PDB entry 8F92 | electron microscopy, 3.14 A resolution | chains A and L of the 18 polymer chains in the assembly

Chain A:
Name: BG505_MD39_B11 gp120
Organism: Human immunodeficiency virus
Notes: engineered mutation(s): BG505_MD39_B11 SOSIP mutations
Amino-acid sequence (481 residues; row label = number of the first residue in the row; note: 13 numbers in that range are skipped by the numbering (no residue carries them; nothing is unmodelled there); a row labelled like 185A-185J holds insertion residues (185A, then the next letters in order)):
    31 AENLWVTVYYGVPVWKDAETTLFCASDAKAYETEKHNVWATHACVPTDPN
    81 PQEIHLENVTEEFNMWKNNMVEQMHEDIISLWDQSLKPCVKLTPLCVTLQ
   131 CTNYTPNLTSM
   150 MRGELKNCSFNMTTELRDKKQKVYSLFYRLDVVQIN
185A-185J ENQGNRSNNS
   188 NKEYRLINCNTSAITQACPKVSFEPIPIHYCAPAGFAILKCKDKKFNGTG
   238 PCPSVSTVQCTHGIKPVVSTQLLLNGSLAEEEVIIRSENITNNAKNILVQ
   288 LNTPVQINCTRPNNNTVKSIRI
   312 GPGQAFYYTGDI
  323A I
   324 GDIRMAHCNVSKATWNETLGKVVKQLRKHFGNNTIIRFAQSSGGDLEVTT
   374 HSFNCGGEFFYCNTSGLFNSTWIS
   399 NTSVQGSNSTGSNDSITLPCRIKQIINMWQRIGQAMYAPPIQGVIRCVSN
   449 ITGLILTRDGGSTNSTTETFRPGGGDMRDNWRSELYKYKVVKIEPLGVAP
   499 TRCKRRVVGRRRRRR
Disordered / not traced: 31-32, 58-65, 185A-185J, 399-410, 458-462, 506-513
Disulfide bonds: Cys54-Cys74, Cys119-Cys205, Cys126-Cys196, Cys131-Cys157, Cys218-Cys247, Cys228-Cys239, Cys296-Cys331, Cys378-Cys445, Cys385-Cys418
Covalently attached groups: N-acetylglucosamine (NAG) linked to Asn88, Asn156, Asn160, Asn197, Asn234, Asn262, Asn276, Asn295, Asn301, Asn339, Asn355, Asn386, Asn392, Asn448; glycan linked to Asn332
What the authors report for this chain:
  - post-translational modification sites: Asn133, Asn137, Asn332

Chain L:
Name: B11_d77.7 Fab kappa light chain
Organism: Mus musculus
Notes: antibody fragment or engineered binder
Amino-acid sequence (107 residues; each row starts with the number of its first residue):
     1 DIQMTQSPASQSVSVGETVTITCRVSENIYSHLAWYQQKQGKSPQLLVYG
    51 ATNLADGVPSRFSGSGSGTQYSLKINNLQSEDFGSYYCQHFWDAPYTFGG
   101 GTKLEIK
Disordered / not traced: 106-107
Disulfide bonds: Cys23-Cys88

How chain A and chain L interact:
Residue-residue contacts - 10 pairs, chain A then chain L:
  Pro136(A) - Tyr30(L)
  Pro136(A) - Trp92(L)
  Asn137(A) - Tyr30(L)
  Asn137(A) - His32(L)  hydrogen bond (backbone-side chain)
  Asn137(A) - Trp92(L)
  Leu138(A) - Trp92(L)
  Thr139(A) - His32(L)
  Thr139(A) - Trp92(L)
  Arg151(A) - Trp92(L)
  Arg151(A) - Asp93(L)  salt bridge
From the paper, about this interface:
  - pairs named by the authors: Arg151(A)-Asp93(L) (salt bridge), Arg151(A)-Trp92(L) (cation-pi contact)
  - epitope / paratope residues, chain A: Arg151(A)
  - epitope / paratope residues, chain L: Trp92(L), Asp93(L)

Overview:
Chain A and chain L form an interface of 5 and 4 residues respectively; the contacts include 1 hydrogen bond
and 1 salt bridge. Polar pairs include Arg151(A)-Asp93(L) and Asn137(A)-His32(L). The authors report a salt
bridge between Arg151(A) and Asp93(L); a cation-pi contact between Arg151(A) and Trp92(L). From the paper:
epitope/paratope residues Arg151(A) and Trp92(L) among others; modification sites Asn133(A), Asn137(A) and
Asn332(A).
Here chain A is BG505_MD39_B11 gp120 (Human immunodeficiency virus) and chain L is B11_d77.7 Fab kappa light
chain (Mus musculus). Entry 8F92 (HIV Env BG505_MD39_B11 SOSIP boosting trimer in complex with B11_d77.7 mouse
Fab and RM20A3 Fab) was determined by electron microscopy, deposited together with 8F9G, 8F9M and 8VFV.
